PDB entry 2XYZ | electron microscopy, 4.00 A resolution | chains C and D of the 7 polymer chains in the assembly

Chain C (and D):
Protein: Coat protein
Source organism: Enterobacteria phage P22
Notes: chain D of this document is another copy of the same molecule, construct and numbering; everything in this record applies to it too
Reference sequence: A8CGC7 (A8CGC7_BPP22); aligned to UniProt positions 1-297 over residues 1-297 (the alignment contains insertions or deletions, so no single offset holds)
Chain sequence (430 residues; each row starts with the number of its first residue):
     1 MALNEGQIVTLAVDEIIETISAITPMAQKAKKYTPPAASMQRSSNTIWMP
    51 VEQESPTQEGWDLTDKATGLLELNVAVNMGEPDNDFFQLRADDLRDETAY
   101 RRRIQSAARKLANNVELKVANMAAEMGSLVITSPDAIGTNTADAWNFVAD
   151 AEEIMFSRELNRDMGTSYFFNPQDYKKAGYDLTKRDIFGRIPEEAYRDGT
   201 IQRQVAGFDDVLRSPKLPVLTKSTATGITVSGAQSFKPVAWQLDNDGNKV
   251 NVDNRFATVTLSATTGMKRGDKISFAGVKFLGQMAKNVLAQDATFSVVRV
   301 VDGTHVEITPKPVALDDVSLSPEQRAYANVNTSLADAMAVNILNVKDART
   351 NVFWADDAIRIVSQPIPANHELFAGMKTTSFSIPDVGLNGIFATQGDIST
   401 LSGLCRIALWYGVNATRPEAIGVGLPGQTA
Disordered / not traced: 426-430

How chain C and chain D interact:
Pairs across the interface (7; chain C residue first):
  Trp61(C) with Phe86(D); Phe87(D)
  Lys66(C) with Gln88(D); Leu89(D)
  Ala67(C) with Leu89(D); Arg90(D)
  Val205(C) with Tyr196(D)
Other interface residues (no listed pair), chain C (5 interface residues in all): Gly60

In short:
The interface between chain C and chain D involves 5 residues on one side and 6 on the other.
Both chains are Coat protein (Enterobacteria phage P22). Entry 2XYZ (De Novo model of Bacteriophage P22 virion
coat protein) was determined by electron microscopy together with 2XYY from the same study.
